PDB entry 6SOF | electron microscopy, 4.30 A resolution (low resolution: residue-level contacts below are approximate; hydrogen-bond / salt-bridge calls are withheld) | chains C and E of the 12 polymer chains in the assembly

== Chain C ==
Name: Insulin receptor
Organism: Homo sapiens
Notes: EC 2.7.10.1
Reference sequence: P06213 (INSR_HUMAN), isoform P06213-2; residues 1-719 here correspond to UniProt positions 28-746 (UniProt number = residue number + 27)
Amino-acid sequence (719 residues; numbered 1 to 719; the number before each row is that of its first residue):
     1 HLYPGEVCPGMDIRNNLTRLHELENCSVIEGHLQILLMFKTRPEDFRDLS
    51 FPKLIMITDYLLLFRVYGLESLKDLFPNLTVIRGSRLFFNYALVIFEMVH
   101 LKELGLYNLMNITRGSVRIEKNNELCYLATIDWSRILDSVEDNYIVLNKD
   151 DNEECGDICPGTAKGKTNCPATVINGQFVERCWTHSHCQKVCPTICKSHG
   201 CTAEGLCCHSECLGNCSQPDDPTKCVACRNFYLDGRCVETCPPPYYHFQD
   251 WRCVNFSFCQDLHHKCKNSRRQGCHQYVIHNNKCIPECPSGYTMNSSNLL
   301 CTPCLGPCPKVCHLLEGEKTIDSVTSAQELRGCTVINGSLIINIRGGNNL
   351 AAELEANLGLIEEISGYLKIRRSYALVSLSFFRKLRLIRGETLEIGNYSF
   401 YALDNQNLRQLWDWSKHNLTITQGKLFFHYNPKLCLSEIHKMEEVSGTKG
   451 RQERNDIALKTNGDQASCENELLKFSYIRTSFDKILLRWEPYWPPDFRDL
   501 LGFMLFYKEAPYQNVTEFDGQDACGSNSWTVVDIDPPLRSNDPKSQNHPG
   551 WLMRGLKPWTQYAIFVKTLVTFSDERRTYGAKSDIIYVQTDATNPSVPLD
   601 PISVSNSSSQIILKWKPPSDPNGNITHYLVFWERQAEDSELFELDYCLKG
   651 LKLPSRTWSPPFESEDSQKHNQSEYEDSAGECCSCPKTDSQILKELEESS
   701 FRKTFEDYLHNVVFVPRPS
UniProt features mapped onto this chain:
  - region: E706 to F714 (Insulin-binding)
  - site: F39 (Insulin-binding)
  - modified residue: S373 (Phosphoserine), Y374 (Phosphotyrosine), S380 (Phosphoserine)
  - glycosylation (N-linked (GlcNAc...) asparagine): N16, N25, N78, N111, N215, N255, N295, N337, N397, N418, N514, N606, N624, N671
Cystine bridges: C8-C26, C126-C155, C159-C182, C192-C201, C196-C207, C208-C216, C212-C225, C228-C237, C241-C253, C259-C284, C266-C274, C288-C301, C304-C308, C312-C333, C435-C468, C682-C685
Reported in the primary citation:
  - self-association interface (contacts with another copy of this molecule): Y646 to K649

== Chain E ==
Name: Insulin
Organism: Homo sapiens
Reference sequence: P01308 (INS_HUMAN); residues 1-21 here correspond to UniProt positions 90-110 (UniProt number = residue number + 89)
Amino-acid sequence (21 residues; each row starts with the number of its first residue):
     1 GIVEQCCTSICSLYQLENYCN
Cystine bridges: C6-C11

== How chain C and chain E interact ==
Pairs across the interface - 13 pairs, chain C then chain E:
  D496(C) - C7(E)
  R498(C) - C7(E)
  D707(C) - V3(E)
  H710(C) - I2(E)
  N711(C) - G1(E)
  N711(C) - I2(E)
  N711(C) - V3(E)
  F714(C) - I2(E)
  F714(C) - Q5(E)
  F714(C) - L16(E)
  F714(C) - Y19(E)
  P718(C) - N18(E)
  S719(C) - N18(E)
Other interface residues (no listed pair), chain C (9 interface residues in all): V715
The authors on this interface:
  - interface residues, chain E: G1(E)

== Summary ==
Chain C and chain E form an interface of 9 and 8 residues respectively. From the paper: the interface residue
G1(E); a self-association interface involving Y646(C).
Here chain C is Insulin receptor and chain E is Insulin, both from Homo sapiens. Entry 6SOF (human insulin
receptor ectodomain bound by 4 insulin) was determined by electron microscopy.
